Entry 1XNQ (X-ray diffraction, 3.05 A resolution); this record covers chains A and T of the 23 polymer chains in the assembly.

[Chain A]
Molecule: 16S ribosomal RNA
Organism: Thermus thermophilus
Sequence (1522 nucleotides; numbered 0 to 1544 plus 19 insertion-coded residues; 42 numbers in that range are skipped by the numbering (no residue carries them; nothing is unmodelled there); the number before each row is that of its first residue; a row labelled like 190A-190L holds insertion residues (190A, then the next letters in order); numbering starts at 0):
     0 UUUGUUGGAG AGUUUGAUCC UGGCUCAGGG UGAACGCUGG CGGCGUGCCU AAGACAUGCA
    60 AGUCGUGCGG G
    73 CCGCGGGGUU UU
    88 ACUCCG
    95 UGGUC
   101 AGCGGCGGAC GGGUGAGUAA CGCGUGGGU
  129A G
   130 ACCUACCCGG AAGAGGGGGA CAACCCGGGG AAACUCGGGC UAAUCCCCCA UGUGGACCCG
   190 C
190A-190L CCCUUGGGGUGU
   191 GUCCAAAGGG CUUU
   216 GCCCGCUUCC GGAUGGGCCC GCGUCCCAUC AGCUAGUUGG UGGGGUAAUG GCCCACCAAG
   276 GCGACGACGG GUAGCCGGUC UGAGAGGAUG GCCGGCCACA GGGGCACUGA GACACGGGCC
   336 CCACUCCUAC GGGAGGCAGC AGUUAGGAAU CUUCCGCAAU GGGCGCAAGC CUGACGGAGC
   396 GACGCCGCUU GGAGGAAGAA GCCCUUCGGG GUGUAAACUC CUGAA
   442 CCCGGGACGA AACCCCCGAC GA
   474 GGGGACUGAC GGUACCGGG
   494 GUAAUAGCGC CGGCCAACUC CGUGCCAGCA GCCGCGGUAA UACGGAGGGC GCGAGCGUUA
   554 CCCGGAUUCA CUGGGCGUAA AGGGCGUGUA GGCGGCCUGG GGCGUCCCAU GUGAAAGACC
   614 ACGGCUCAAC CGUGGGGGAG CGUGGGAUAC GCUCAGGCUA GACGGUGGGA GAGGGUGGUG
   674 GAAUUCCCGG AGUAGCGGUG AAAUGCGCAG AUACCGGGAG GAACGCCGAU GGCGAAGGCA
   734 GCCACCUGGU CCACCCGUGA CGCUGAGGCG CGAAAGCGUG GGGAGCAAAC CGGAUUAGAU
   794 ACCCGGGUAG UCCACGCCCU AAACGAUGCG CGCUAGGUCU CUGGGUCU
   848 CCUGGGGGCC GAAGCUAACG CGUUAAGCGC GCCGCCUGGG GAGUACGGCC GCAAGGCUGA
   908 AACUCAAAGG AAUUGACGGG GGCCCGCACA AGCGGUGGAG CAUGUGGUUU AAUUCGAAGC
   968 AACGCGAAGA ACCUUACCAG GCCUUGACAU GCUA
 1001A G
  1002 GGAACCCGGG UGAAAGCCUG GGGUGCCCC
1030A-1030D GCGA
  1031 GGGGAGCCCU AGCACAGGUG CUGCAUGGCC GUCGUCAGCU CGUGCCGUGA GGUGUUGGGU
  1091 UAAGUCCCGC AACGAGCGCA ACCCCCGCCG UUAGUUGCCA GCGGUUCGGC CGGGCACUCU
  1151 AACGGGACUG CCCGCGAAA
  1171 GCGGGAGGAA GGAGGGGACG ACGUCUGGUC AGCAUGGCCC UUACGGCCUG GGCGACACAC
  1231 GUGCUACAAU GCCCACUACA AAGCGAUGCC ACCCGGCAAC GGGGAGCUAA UCGCAAAAAG
  1291 GUGGGCCCAG UUCGGAUUGG GGUCUGCAAC CCGACCCCAU GAAGCCGGAA UCGCUAGUAA
  1351 UCGCGGAUCA G
 1361A C
  1362 CAUGCCGCGG UGAAUACGUU CCCGGGCCUU GUACACACCG CCCGUCACGC CAUGGGAGCG
  1422 GGCUCUACCC GAAGUCGCCG GG
  1446 AGCCUACGGG
  1459 CAGGCGCCGA GGGUAGGGCC CGUGACUGGG GCGAAGUCGU AACAAGGUAG CUGUACCGGA
  1519 AGGUGCGGCU GGAUCACCUC CUUUCU
Not modelled in the structure: 0-4, 1001A, 1030A-1030D, 1361A, 1535-1538
Metal / ion sites: Mg2+ site 1 near U17 (its only coordinating residue here); Mg2+ site 2 near G21 (its only coordinating residue here); Mg2+ site 3: G46, G394; Mg2+ site 4: C48, G115; Mg2+ site 5 near A53 (its only coordinating residue here); Mg2+ site 6: A59, U387; Mg2+ site 7: G61, U62, G105; Mg2+ site 8: G69, G70, U98; Mg2+ site 9: G107, A325, G326; Mg2+ site 10: A109, G331; Mg2+ site 11: A116, G117, G289; Mg2+ site 12: C121, G124, U125, G126, G236; 63 more Mg2+ sites not listed
Small-molecule neighbours: paromomycin (PAR): C1404, G1405, U1406, C1407, A1408, C1409, C1490, G1491, A1492, A1493, G1494, U1495, C1496

[Chain T]
Protein: Ribosomal protein S20
Organism: Thermus thermophilus
UniProt: P80380 (RS20_THETH); residues 1-106 here correspond to UniProt positions 0-105 (UniProt number = residue number - 1)
Chain sequence (106 residues; numbered 1 to 106; the number before each row is that of its first residue):
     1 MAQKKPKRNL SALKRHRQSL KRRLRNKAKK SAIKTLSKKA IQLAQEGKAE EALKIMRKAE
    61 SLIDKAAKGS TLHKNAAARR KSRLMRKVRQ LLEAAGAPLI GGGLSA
Not modelled in the structure: 1-7

[How chain A and chain T interact]
Contacting residue pairs (98):
  G61(A) with Leu-10(T), phosphate contact
  G102(A) with Arg-17(T), salt bridge to the phosphate
  C103(A) with Lys-14(T), phosphate contact; Arg-17(T), salt bridge to the phosphate
  G104(A) with Lys-14(T), hydrogen bond to the base; Gln-18(T), phosphate contact
  G105(A) with Gln-18(T), hydrogen bond to the phosphate; Arg-22(T), salt bridge to the phosphate
  C106(A) with Arg-15(T), base contact
  G107(A) with Arg-15(T), hydrogen bond to the base
  G108(A) with Arg-15(T), base contact
  C131(A) with Asn-75(T), phosphate contact
  C132(A) with Lys-74(T), hydrogen bond to the phosphate; Asn-75(T), hydrogen bond to the phosphate
  U133(A) with Lys-74(T), salt bridge to the phosphate
  C175(A) with Arg-25(T), hydrogen bond to the sugar
  C176(A) with Lys-29(T), salt bridge to the phosphate
  C177(A) with Lys-65(T), salt bridge to the phosphate
  C178(A) with Lys-65(T), salt bridge to the phosphate
  A185(A) with Glu-60(T), base contact; Ala-78(T), phosphate contact; Lys-81(T), hydrogen bond to the base
  C186(A) with Ala-78(T), sugar contact; Lys-81(T), hydrogen bond to the sugar; Ser-82(T), hydrogen bond to the phosphate; Met-85(T), hydrogen bond to the sugar
  C187(A) with Ser-82(T), hydrogen bond to the phosphate; Met-85(T), sugar contact; Arg-86(T), salt bridge to the phosphate; Arg-89(T), hydrogen bond to the sugar; Leu-104(T), base contact; Ser-105(T), hydrogen bond to the base
  C188(A) with Arg-86(T), salt bridge to the phosphate; Arg-89(T), sugar contact; Ser-105(T), hydrogen bond to the base
  U190L(A) with Ser-105(T), hydrogen bond to the base; Ala-106(T), hydrogen bond to the base
  G191(A) with Gly-101(T), hydrogen bond to the sugar; Gly-102(T), hydrogen bond to the sugar; Gly-103(T), hydrogen bond to the base; Leu-104(T), base contact; Ser-105(T), base contact
  U192(A) with Arg-57(T), phosphate contact; Glu-60(T), hydrogen bond to the sugar; Gly-102(T), sugar contact; Gly-103(T), sugar contact
  C193(A) with Arg-57(T), sugar contact; Glu-60(T), sugar contact; Ser-61(T), phosphate contact; Asp-64(T), hydrogen bond to the sugar
  C194(A) with Ser-61(T), hydrogen bond to the phosphate; Asp-64(T), sugar contact; Lys-65(T), phosphate contact; Lys-68(T), hydrogen bond to the sugar
  A195(A) with Lys-65(T), phosphate contact; Lys-68(T), hydrogen bond to the sugar
  U223(A) with Lys-68(T), sugar contact
  G258(A) with Lys-87(T), phosphate contact
  G259(A) with Arg-83(T), salt bridge to the phosphate; Lys-87(T), salt bridge to the phosphate
  G260(A) with Arg-83(T), hydrogen bond to the base
  U261(A) with Arg-79(T), salt bridge to the phosphate; Arg-80(T), salt bridge to the phosphate; Arg-83(T), hydrogen bond to the base
  A262(A) with Lys-74(T), sugar contact; Asn-75(T), hydrogen bond to the sugar; Ala-76(T), phosphate contact; Arg-79(T), salt bridge to the phosphate
  A263(A) with Arg-79(T), salt bridge to the phosphate
  C322(A) with Arg-23(T), sugar contact
  U323(A) with Ser-19(T), sugar contact; Arg-22(T), phosphate contact; Arg-23(T), phosphate contact; Asn-26(T), hydrogen bond to the phosphate
  G324(A) with Arg-22(T), salt bridge to the phosphate; Asn-26(T), hydrogen bond to the phosphate; Ser-70(T), hydrogen bond to the phosphate
  A325(A) with Ser-70(T), phosphate contact; Lys-74(T), sugar contact
  G332(A) with Leu-10(T), phosphate contact
  G333(A) with His-16(T), sugar contact
  A349(A) with Arg-8(T), hydrogen bond to the sugar
  U1436(A) with Arg-23(T), salt bridge to the phosphate
  G1438(A) with Lys-34(T), phosphate contact
  C1439(A) with Lys-38(T), salt bridge to the phosphate
  G1453(A) with Leu-36(T), sugar contact; Lys-39(T), hydrogen bond to the phosphate; Lys-58(T), hydrogen bond to the sugar
  G1454(A) with Ala-32(T), phosphate contact; Thr-35(T), sugar contact; Lys-39(T), salt bridge to the phosphate
  G1455(A) with Ala-28(T), phosphate contact; Ser-31(T), phosphate contact; Ala-32(T), phosphate contact; Thr-35(T), hydrogen bond to the phosphate
  C1459(A) with Lys-27(T), phosphate contact; Ser-31(T), hydrogen bond to the phosphate
  A1460(A) with Lys-27(T), salt bridge to the phosphate
Other interface residues (no listed pair), chain A (49 interface residues in all): C174, C1440
Other interface residues (no listed pair), chain T (53 interface residues in all): Ala-12, Lys-21, Leu-24, His-73

[In short]
49 residues of chain A and 53 residues of chain T are in contact; the contacts include 35 hydrogen bonds and
20 salt bridges. Polar contacts include G104(A)/Lys-14(T), G107(A)/Arg-15(T) and A185(A)/Lys-81(T). Bound to
chain A: paromomycin. G46(A) and G394(A) coordinate Mg2+ site 3.
Chain A is 16S ribosomal RNA and chain T is Ribosomal protein S20, both from Thermus thermophilus; the
structure, Structure of an Inosine-Adenine Wobble Base Pair Complex in the Context of the Decoding Center, was
determined by X-ray diffraction (same publication as 1XNR).
